3A08 - chains A and B of the 3 polymer chains in the assembly; structure by X-ray diffraction, 1.22 A resolution.

[Chain A (and B)]
Protein: collagen-like peptide
Notes: chain B of this document is another copy of the same molecule, construct and numbering; everything in this record applies to it too
Amino-acid sequence (27 residues; each row starts with the number of its first residue):
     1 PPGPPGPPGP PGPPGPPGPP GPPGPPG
Unresolved in the structure: 24-27
Modified / non-standard residues: Pro13 (4-hydroxyproline; HYP); Pro14 (4-hydroxyproline; HYP)

[Interface between chain A and chain B]
Residue-residue contacts (41):
  Pro2(A) with Pro1(B); Pro2(B)
  Gly3(A) with Pro1(B), hydrogen bond (backbone-backbone); Pro2(B); Gly3(B); Pro4(B)
  Pro4(A) with Gly3(B)
  Pro5(A) with Pro4(B)
  Gly6(A) with Pro4(B), hydrogen bond (backbone-backbone); Pro5(B); Gly6(B)
  Pro7(A) with Gly6(B)
  Pro8(A) with Pro7(B)
  Gly9(A) with Pro7(B), hydrogen bond (backbone-backbone); Pro8(B); Gly9(B); Pro10(B)
  Pro10(A) with Gly9(B)
  Pro11(A) with Pro10(B)
  Gly12(A) with Pro10(B), hydrogen bond (backbone-backbone); Gly12(B); Pro13(B)
  Pro13(A) with Gly12(B)
  Pro14(A) with Pro13(B)
  Gly15(A) with Pro13(B), hydrogen bond (backbone-backbone); Pro14(B); Gly15(B); Pro16(B)
  Pro16(A) with Gly15(B)
  Pro17(A) with Pro16(B)
  Gly18(A) with Pro16(B), hydrogen bond (backbone-backbone); Gly18(B)
  Pro19(A) with Gly18(B)
  Pro20(A) with Pro19(B)
  Gly21(A) with Pro19(B), hydrogen bond (backbone-backbone); Gly21(B); Pro22(B)
  Pro22(A) with Gly21(B); Pro22(B)
  Pro23(A) with Pro22(B); Pro23(B)
Other interface residues (no listed pair), chain A (23 interface residues in all): Pro1
Other interface residues (no listed pair), chain B (23 interface residues in all): Pro11, Pro17, Pro20

[In short]
The chain A/chain B interface involves 23 residues from each chain; the contacts include 7 hydrogen bonds.
Backbone hydrogen bonds pair Gly3(A)-Pro1(B), Gly6(A)-Pro4(B) and Gly9(A)-Pro7(B).
Both chains are collagen-like peptide. Entry 3A08 (Structure of (PPG)4-OOG-(PPG)4, monoclinic, twinned
crystal) was determined by X-ray diffraction (same publication as 3A19).
